Entry 6QLF (electron microscopy, 3.45 A resolution); this record covers chains U and Y of the 8 polymer chains in the assembly.

# Chain U
Protein: Inner kinetochore subunit AME1
Organism: Saccharomyces cerevisiae
UniProt: P38313 (CENPU_YEAST); residue numbers follow UniProt; this construct covers 1-320
Sequence (320 residues; row label = number of the first residue in the row):
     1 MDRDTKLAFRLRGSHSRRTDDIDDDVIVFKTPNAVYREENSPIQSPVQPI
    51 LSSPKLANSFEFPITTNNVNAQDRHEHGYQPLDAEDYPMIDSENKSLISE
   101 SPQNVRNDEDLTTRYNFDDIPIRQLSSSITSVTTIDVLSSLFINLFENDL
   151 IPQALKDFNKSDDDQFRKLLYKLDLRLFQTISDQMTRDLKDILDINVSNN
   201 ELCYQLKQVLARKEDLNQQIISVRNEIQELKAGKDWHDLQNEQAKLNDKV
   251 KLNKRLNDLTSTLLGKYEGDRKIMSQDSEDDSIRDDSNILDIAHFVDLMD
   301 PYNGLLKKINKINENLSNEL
Unresolved in the structure: 1-130, 157-165, 267-276

# Chain Y
Protein: Inner kinetochore subunit NKP1
Organism: Saccharomyces cerevisiae
UniProt: Q12493 (NKP1_YEAST); residues 1-238 here = UniProt positions 1-238
Sequence (238 residues; each row starts with the number of its first residue):
     1 MTDTYNSISNFIENELTALLSSDDYLMDDLAGELPNEVCRLLKAQVIEKR
    51 KDAMSRGKQDLLSKEIYDNESELRASQSQQIMELVGDIPKYSLGSELRNR
   101 VEGEPQSTSIERLIEDVLKLPQMEVADEEEVEVENDLKVLSEYSNLRKDL
   151 ILKCQALQIGESKLSDILSQTNSINSLTTSIKEASEDDDISEYFATYNGK
   201 LVVALEEMKLLLEEAVKTFGNSPEKREKIKKILSELKK
Unresolved in the structure: 1, 33-34, 124-135
Curated features (UniProtKB/Swiss-Prot):
  - modified residue: S222 (Phosphoserine)

# Interface between chain U and chain Y
Residue-residue contacts (36):
  Q179(U) - N36(Y)  hydrogen bond
  Q179(U) - R40(Y)
  D194(U) - R56(Y)
  I195(U) - R56(Y)
  S198(U) - R56(Y)  hydrogen bond (side chain-backbone)
  S198(U) - G57(Y)  hydrogen bond (side chain-backbone)
  E201(U) - G57(Y)
  E201(U) - L61(Y)
  S282(U) - K163(Y)
  I283(U) - I159(Y)
  I283(U) - K163(Y)  hydrogen bond (backbone-side chain)
  R284(U) - S162(Y)  hydrogen bond
  I292(U) - Q170(Y)
  F295(U) - F194(Y)  hydrophobic
  V296(U) - S173(Y)
  V296(U) - L177(Y)  hydrophobic
  L298(U) - Y197(Y)  hydrogen bond (backbone-side chain)
  M299(U) - L177(Y)
  M299(U) - Y193(Y)
  M299(U) - F194(Y)  hydrophobic
  M299(U) - Y197(Y)  hydrophobic
  P301(U) - S180(Y)
  P301(U) - I181(Y)  hydrophobic
  P301(U) - A184(Y)  hydrophobic
  Y302(U) - S180(Y)
  Y302(U) - E183(Y)  hydrogen bond
  L305(U) - Y197(Y)
  L306(U) - Y193(Y)
  L306(U) - Y197(Y)  hydrogen bond (backbone-side chain)
  K308(U) - E235(Y)
  K308(U) - L236(Y)
  K308(U) - K237(Y)
  K308(U) - K238(Y)
  I312(U) - I232(Y)
  I312(U) - E235(Y)
  I312(U) - L236(Y)  hydrophobic
Other interface residues (no listed pair), chain U (29 interface residues in all): L175, D191, L202, Q205, D285, N288, I289, I309, K311, L316
Other interface residues (no listed pair), chain Y (29 interface residues in all): Y5, K64, S169, I174, L205, L211

# In short
The chain U/chain Y interface involves 29 residues from each chain; the contacts include 8 hydrogen bonds.
Among the polar pairs are Q179(U)-N36(Y), S198(U)-R56(Y) and S198(U)-G57(Y).
Here chain U is Inner kinetochore subunit AME1 and chain Y is Inner kinetochore subunit NKP1, both from
Saccharomyces cerevisiae. Entry 6QLF (Structure of inner kinetochore CCAN complex with mask1) was determined
by electron microscopy together with 6QLD and 6QLE from the same study.
